PDB entry 8GIR | X-ray diffraction, 2.50 A resolution | chains C and E of the 6 polymer chains in the assembly

[Chain C]
Molecule: Cyclic GMP-AMP synthase
Organism: Mus musculus
Notes: EC 2.7.7.86; fragment: catalytic domain, residues 147-507
UniProtKB: Q8C6L5 (CGAS_MOUSE); residues 147-507 here = UniProt positions 147-507
Amino-acid sequence (364 residues; each row starts with the number of its first residue):
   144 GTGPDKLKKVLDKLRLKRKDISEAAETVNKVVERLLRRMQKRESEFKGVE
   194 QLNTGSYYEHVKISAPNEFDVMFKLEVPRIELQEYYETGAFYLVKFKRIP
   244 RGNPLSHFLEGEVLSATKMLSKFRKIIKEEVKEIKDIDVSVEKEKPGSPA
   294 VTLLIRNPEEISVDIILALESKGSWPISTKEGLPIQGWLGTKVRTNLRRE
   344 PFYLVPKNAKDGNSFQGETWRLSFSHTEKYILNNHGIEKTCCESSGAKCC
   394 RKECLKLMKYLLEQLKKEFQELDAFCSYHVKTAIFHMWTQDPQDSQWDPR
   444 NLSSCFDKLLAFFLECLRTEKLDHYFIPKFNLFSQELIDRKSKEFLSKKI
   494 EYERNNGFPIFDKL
Unresolved in the structure: 144-147, 240-246, 252-255, 507
Construct notes: expression tag (144-146)
Swiss-Prot annotation at these positions:
  - region: Lys-372 to Lys-395 (DNA-binding)
  - motif: Leu-154 to Leu-159 (Nuclear export signal), Asp-281 to Ser-291 (Nuclear localization signal)
  - binding site (GTP): Thr-197, Asp-307, Arg-364 to Glu-371
  - binding site (ATP): Ser-199, Glu-371, Lys-402, Ser-420 to Lys-424
  - binding site (Mg(2+)): Glu-211, Asp-213, Asp-307
  - binding site (2',3'-cGAMP): Asp-213, Gly-290, Asp-307, Lys-350, Arg-364 to Ser-366
  - binding site (Zn(2+)): His-378, Cys-384, Cys-385, Cys-392
  - site: Arg-241 (Arginine-anchor), Asp-307, Ile-308 (Cleavage)
  - modified residue: Lys-156 (N6-lactoyllysine), Glu-176 (PolyADP-ribosyl glutamic acid), Ser-199 (Phosphoserine), Tyr-201 (Phosphotyrosine), Glu-272 (5-glutamyl polyglutamate), Ser-291 (Phosphoserine), Glu-302 (5-glutamyl glutamate), Lys-372 (N6-acetyllysine), Lys-382 (N6-acetyllysine), Lys-402 (N6-acetyllysine), Ser-420 (Phosphoserine), Lys-491 (N6-methyllysine)
  - lipidation (S-palmitoyl cysteine): Cys-392, Cys-393, Cys-459
  - cross-link (Glycyl lysine isopeptide (Lys-Gly)): Lys-217 (interchain with G-Cter in SUMO), Lys-271 (interchain with G-Cter in ubiquitin), Lys-335 (interchain with G-Cter in SUMO), Lys-372 (interchain with G-Cter in SUMO), Lys-382 (interchain with G-Cter in SUMO), Lys-399 (interchain with G-Cter in ubiquitin), Lys-402 (interchain with G-Cter in ubiquitin), Lys-409 (interchain with G-Cter in ubiquitin), Lys-410 (interchain with G-Cter in ubiquitin), Lys-464 (interchain with G-Cter in SUMO)
  - mutagenesis: Lys-156 (K156Q: Mimics lactylation; knockin mice show higher mortality following HSV-1 infection), Asn-172 (N172K: Induces alteration of the DNA-binding surface and leads to decreased synthesis of cyclic GMP-AMP (cGAMP); when associated with L-180), Glu-176 (E176A: Abolished poly-ADP-ribosylation by PARP1, stimulating interferon production in knockin mice), Arg-180 (R180L: Induces alteration of the DNA-binding surface and leads to decreased synthesis of cyclic GMP-AMP (cGAMP); when associated with K-182), Gly-198 (G198A: Abolishes stimulation of interferon production; when associated with A-199), Ser-199 (S199A: Abolishes stimulation of interferon production; when associated with A-199), Tyr-201 (Y201E: Phosphomimetic mutant; reduced translocation to the nucleus following treatment with etoposide), Glu-211 to Asp-213 (Abolished nucleotidyltransferase activity. Does not affect nuclear localization and tethering to chromatin), Glu-211 (E211A: Abolishes ability to promote type-I interferon production), Asp-213 (D213A: Abolishes ability to promote type-I interferon production), Lys-217 (K217R: Reduced sumoylation), Arg-222 (R222E: Impaired tethering to chromatin, leading to constitutive activation in the absence of DNA), 31 further mutagenesis entries in UniProt
Metal / ion sites: Mn2+ site 1: Glu-211, Asp-213 (together with ATP); Mn2+ site 2: Glu-211, Asp-213, Asp-307 (together with ATP); Zn2+: His-378, Cys-384, Cys-385, Cys-392
Small-molecule neighbours: ATP (adenosine-5'-triphosphate): Gly-198, Ser-199, Glu-202, Lys-205, Glu-211, Asp-213, Arg-364, Ser-368, Glu-371, Lys-402, Glu-406, Ser-420, Tyr-421, Lys-424, His-467
From the paper describing this entry:
  - mutagenesis - E211Q/D213N: abolished catalytic activity
  - specificity-determining residues: His-467 (proposed by the authors, not directly observed)
  - mutagenesis - R364A (33-fold), H467A: decreased catalytic activity on ATP/GTP
  - mutagenesis - H467A (2-fold): increased catalytic activity on GTP/GTP
  - specificity-determining residues: Ile-309, Arg-364
  - mutagenesis - R364A (10-fold): decreased catalytic activity on GTP/GTP
  - mutagenesis - R364A (4-fold): increased catalytic activity on ATP/ATP

[Chain E]
Molecule: Palindromic DNA18
Sequence (18 nucleotides; row label = number of the first residue in the row):
     1 ATCTGTACATGTACAGAT

[Chain C / chain E interface]
Pairs across the interface (7):
  Ser-317(C) / DG11(E)  phosphate contact
  Thr-334(C) / DA13(E)  phosphate contact
  Lys-335(C) / DA13(E)  phosphate contact
  Lys-335(C) / DC14(E)  salt bridge to the phosphate
  Thr-338(C) / DT12(E)  sugar contact
  Thr-338(C) / DA13(E)  hydrogen bond to the phosphate
  Arg-342(C) / DG11(E)  base contact

[In short]
5 residues of chain C and 4 residues of chain E are in contact; the contacts include 1 hydrogen bond and 1
salt bridge. Polar pairs include Thr-338(C)/DA13(E) and Lys-335(C)/DC14(E). Bound to chain C: ATP. The paper
reports that R364A and H467A of chain C reduce catalytic activity on ATP/GTP; specificity determinants
His-467(C), Ile-309(C) and Arg-364(C).
Here chain C is Cyclic GMP-AMP synthase (Mus musculus) and chain E is Palindromic DNA18. Entry 8GIR (Structure
of Ternary Complex of mouse cGAS with dsDNA and Bound ATP: with 10mM Mg2+ and ...) was determined by X-ray
diffraction (same publication as 7UUX, 7UXW, 7UYQ, 7UYZ, 7UZR, 7V0W and 14 further entries).
